PDB entry 4LZZ | X-ray diffraction, 3.21 A resolution | chains A and F of the 6 polymer chains in the assembly

# Chain A (and F)
Molecule: Transcriptional regulator (NtrC family)
Source organism: Aquifex aeolicus
Notes: fragment: ATPase Domain; chain F of this document is another copy of the same molecule, construct and numbering; everything in this record applies to it too
Reference sequence: O67198 (O67198_AQUAE); residues 121-387 here = UniProt positions 121-387
Amino-acid sequence (268 residues; numbered 120 to 387; the number before each row is that of its first residue):
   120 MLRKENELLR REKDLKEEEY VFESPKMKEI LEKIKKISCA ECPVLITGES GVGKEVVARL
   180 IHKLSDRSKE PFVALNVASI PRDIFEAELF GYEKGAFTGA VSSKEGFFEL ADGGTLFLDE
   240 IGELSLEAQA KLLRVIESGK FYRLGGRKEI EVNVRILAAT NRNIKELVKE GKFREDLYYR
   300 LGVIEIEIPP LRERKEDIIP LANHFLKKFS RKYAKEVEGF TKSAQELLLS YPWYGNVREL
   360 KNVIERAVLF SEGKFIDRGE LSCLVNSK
Not modelled in the structure: 120-137, 385-387
Construct notes: initiating methionine (120)
Bound ions: Be ion near Ser-169 (its only coordinating residue here); Mg2+: Asp-238 (together with 08T)
Small-molecule neighbours: 08T: Tyr-139, Val-140, Met-146, Glu-168, Ser-169, Gly-170, Val-171, Gly-172, Lys-173, Glu-174, Val-175, Asp-238, Glu-239, Asn-280, Leu-320, His-323, Phe-324, Val-356, Arg-357, Lys-360

# How chain A and chain F interact
Contacting residue pairs (9; chain A residue first):
  Cys-161(A) / Tyr-332(F)
  Phe-216(A) / Ser-221(F)
  Glu-246(A) / Ile-203(F)
  Arg-293(A) / Asn-195(F)
  Tyr-298(A) / Arg-357(F)
  Tyr-298(A) / Asn-361(F)
  Gly-301(A) / Arg-365(F)  hydrogen bond (backbone-side chain)
  Val-302(A) / Glu-364(F)
  Val-302(A) / Arg-365(F)  hydrogen bond (backbone-side chain)
Other interface residues (no listed pair), chain A (10 interface residues in all): Leu-245, Ile-303, Glu-304
Other interface residues (no listed pair), chain F (11 interface residues in all): Ser-198, Pro-200, Leu-368

# In short
10 residues of chain A face 11 of chain F across their interface, with 2 hydrogen bonds. Polar pairs include
Gly-301(A)/Arg-365(F) and Val-302(A)/Arg-365(F). Bound to chain A: 08T.
Both chains are Transcriptional regulator (NtrC family) (Aquifex aeolicus). Entry 4LZZ (Nucleotide-induced
asymmetry within atpase activator ring drives s54-RNAP interaction and ATP hydrolysis) was determined by X-ray
diffraction (same publication as 4LY6).
